PDB entry 6MPH | electron microscopy, 3.80 A resolution | chains A and X of the 24 polymer chains in the assembly

# Chain A
Name: Envelope glycoprotein gp120
Organism: Human immunodeficiency virus 1
Reference sequence: Q2N0S6 (Q2N0S6_9HIV1); the construct lacks a stretch of the UniProt sequence and is renumbered around it, so the offset changes along the chain: 31-141 = UniProt 30-140; 150-185 = UniProt 141-176; 187-309 = UniProt 186-308; 312-321 = UniProt 309-318; 2 more segments
Amino-acid sequence (473 residues; each row starts with the number of its first residue; note: 12 numbers in that range are skipped by the numbering (no residue carries them; nothing is unmodelled there); a row labelled like 185A-185I holds insertion residues (185A, then the next letters in order)):
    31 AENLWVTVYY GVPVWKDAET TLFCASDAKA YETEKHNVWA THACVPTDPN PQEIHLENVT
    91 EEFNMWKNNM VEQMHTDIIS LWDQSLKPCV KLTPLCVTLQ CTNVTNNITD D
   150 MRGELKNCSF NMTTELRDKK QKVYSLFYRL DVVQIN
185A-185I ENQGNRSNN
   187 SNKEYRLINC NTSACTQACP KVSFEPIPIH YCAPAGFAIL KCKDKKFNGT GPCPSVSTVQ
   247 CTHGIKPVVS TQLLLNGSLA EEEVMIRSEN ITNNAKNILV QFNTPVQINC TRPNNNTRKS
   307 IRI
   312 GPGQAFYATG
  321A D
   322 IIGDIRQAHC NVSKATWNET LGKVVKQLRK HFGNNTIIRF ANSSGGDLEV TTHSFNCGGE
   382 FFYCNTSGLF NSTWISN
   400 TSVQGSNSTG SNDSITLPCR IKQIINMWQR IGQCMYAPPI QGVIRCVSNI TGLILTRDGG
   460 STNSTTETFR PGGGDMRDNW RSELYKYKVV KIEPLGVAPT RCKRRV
Not modelled in the structure: 185A-185I, 400-410
Sequence notes: conflict Cys201 (Ile200 in Q2N0S6), Asn332 (Thr330 in Q2N0S6), Cys433 (Ala430 in Q2N0S6), Cys501 (Ala498 in Q2N0S6)
Disulfide bonds: Cys54-Cys74, Cys119-Cys205, Cys126-Cys196, Cys131-Cys157, Cys201-Cys433, Cys218-Cys247, Cys228-Cys239, Cys296-Cys331, Cys378-Cys445, Cys385-Cys418
Covalent attachments: N-acetylglucosamine (NAG) linked to Asn88, Asn160, Asn295, Asn339, Asn363, Asn386, Asn392; glycan linked to Asn332

# Chain X
Name: PGT122 heavy chain
Organism: Homo sapiens
Amino-acid sequence (132 residues; numbered 1 to 111 plus 21 insertion-coded residues; the number before each row is that of its first residue; a row labelled like 82A-82C holds insertion residues (82A, then the next letters in order)):
     1 QVHLQESGPG LVKPSETLSL TCNVSGTLVR DNYWSWIRQP LGKQPEWIGY VHDSGDTNYN
    61 PSLKSRVHLS LDKSKNLVSL RL
82A-82C TGV
    83 TAADSAIYYC ATTKHGRR
100A-100R IYGVVAFKEWFTYFYMDV
   101 WGKGTSVTVS S
Disulfide bonds: Cys22-Cys92

# Chain A / chain X interface
Pairs across the interface (9):
  Asp325(A) with Tyr100B(X)
  Arg327(A) with Gly100C(X); Val100D(X); Glu100I(X), salt bridge
  Gln328(A) with Glu100I(X), hydrogen bond (backbone-side chain)
  His330(A) with Val100D(X); Phe100G(X)
  Thr415(A) with Phe100G(X)
  Pro417(A) with Phe100G(X), hydrophobic
Interface residues without a listed pair, chain A (8 interface residues in all): Met150, Leu416
Interface residues without a listed pair, chain X (6 interface residues in all): Lys100H

# In short
8 residues of chain A face 6 of chain X across their interface, with 1 hydrogen bond and 1 salt bridge. Polar
contacts include Arg327(A)-Glu100I(X) and Gln328(A)-Glu100I(X). Covalently linked N-acetylglucosamine: at
Asn88(A), Asn160(A), Asn295(A), Asn339(A), Asn363(A) and Asn386(A) and 1 more.
Here chain A is Envelope glycoprotein gp120 (Human immunodeficiency virus 1) and chain X is PGT122 heavy chain
(Homo sapiens). Entry 6MPH (Cryo-EM structure at 3.8 A resolution of HIV-1 fusion peptide-directed antibody,
DF1W-a.01, elicited by vaccination of ...) was determined by electron microscopy together with 6MQC, 6MQE,
6MQM, 6MQR, 6N16, 6N1V and 4 further entries from the same study.
